Entry 8U38 (X-ray diffraction, 3.04 A resolution); this record covers chains B and D of the 4 polymer chains in the assembly.

Chain B (and D):
Protein: Methylobacterium brachiatum Ubl-BilA
Source organism: Methylobacterium brachiatum
Notes: chain D of this document is another copy of the same molecule, construct and numbering; everything in this record applies to it too
Chain sequence (243 residues; numbered 1 to 243; the number before each row is that of its first residue):
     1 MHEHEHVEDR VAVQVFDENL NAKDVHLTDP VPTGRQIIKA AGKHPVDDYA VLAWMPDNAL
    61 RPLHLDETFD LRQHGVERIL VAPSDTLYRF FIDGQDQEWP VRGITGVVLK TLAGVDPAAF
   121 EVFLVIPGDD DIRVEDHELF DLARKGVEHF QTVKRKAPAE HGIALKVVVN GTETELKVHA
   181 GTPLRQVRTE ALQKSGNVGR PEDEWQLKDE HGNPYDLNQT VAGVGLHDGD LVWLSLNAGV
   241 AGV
Not modelled in the structure: 1-9, 157-243
Ion coordination: Ca2+ site 1: D129, D131 (shared with 2 residues of chain A); Ca2+ site 2: L142, R144, G146, E148

How chain B and chain D interact:
Residue-residue contacts - 5 pairs, chain B then chain D:
  N58(B) with K39(D)
  D93(B) with R35(D), hydrogen bond (backbone-side chain)
  G94(B) with R35(D)
  Q95(B) with R35(D)
  A113(B) with K39(D)
Also at the interface, not in a pair above, chain B (12 interface residues in all): D57, Q73, H74, G75, G114, V115, F120
Also at the interface, not in a pair above, chain D (6 interface residues in all): T28, Q36, H44, D47

In short:
The interface between chain B and chain D involves 12 residues on one side and 6 on the other, with 1 hydrogen
bond. The hydrogen-bonded pair is D93(B)-R35(D). The Ca2+ site 1 is built by D129(B) and D131(B).
Chain B and chain D are both Methylobacterium brachiatum Ubl-BilA (Methylobacterium brachiatum); the
structure, Structure of a bacterial multi-ubiquitin domain protein, was determined by X-ray diffraction,
deposited together with 9CD2, 9D59, 9D5A and 9D5B.
